Entry 8OVW (electron microscopy, 3.40 A resolution); this record covers chains A and E of the 17 polymer chains in the assembly.

[Chain A]
Name: Centromere-binding protein 1
From: Saccharomyces cerevisiae
Reference sequence: P17106 (CBF1_YEAST); residues 1-351 here = UniProt positions 1-351
Sequence (351 residues; each row starts with the number of its first residue):
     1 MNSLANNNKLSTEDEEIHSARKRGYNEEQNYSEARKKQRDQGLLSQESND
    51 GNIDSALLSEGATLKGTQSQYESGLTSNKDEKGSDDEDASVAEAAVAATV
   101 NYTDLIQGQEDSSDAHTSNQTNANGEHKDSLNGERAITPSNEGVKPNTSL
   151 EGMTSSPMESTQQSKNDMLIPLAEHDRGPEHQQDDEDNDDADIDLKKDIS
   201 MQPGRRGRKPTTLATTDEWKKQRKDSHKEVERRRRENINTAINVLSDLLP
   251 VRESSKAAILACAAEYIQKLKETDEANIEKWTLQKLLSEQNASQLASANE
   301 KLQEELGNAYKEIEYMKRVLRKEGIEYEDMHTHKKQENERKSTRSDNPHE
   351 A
Unresolved in the structure: 1-220, 322-351
UniProt features mapped onto this chain:
  - modified residue: Met-1 (N-acetylmethionine), Ser-45 (Phosphoserine), Ser-48 (Phosphoserine), Ser-84 (Phosphoserine), Thr-138 (Phosphothreonine)
What the authors report for this chain:
  - binding site for C0n3 DNA: His-227, Glu-231, Arg-235
  - mutagenesis - L283E/L287W: decreased growth in response to benomyl
  - mutagenesis - K224S/K228S/R234S/R235S/K256S: decreased growth

[Chain E]
Molecule: C0n3 DNA
Sequence (153 nucleotides; row label = number of the first residue in the row):
     1 ATAAGTCACATGGTGCCGAGGCCGCTCAATTGGTCGTAGACAGCTCTAGC
    51 ACCGCTTAAACGCACGTACGCGCTGTCCCCCGCGTTTTAATATTAGTGTA
   101 TTTGATTTCCGAAAGTTAAAAAAGAAATAGTAAGAAATATATATTTCATT
   151 GAA
Unresolved in the structure: 1, 29-153

[Interface between chain A and chain E]
Pairs across the interface - 15 pairs, chain A then chain E:
  His-227(A) with DT11(E), base contact; DG13(E), base contact
  Lys-228(A) with DA10(E), phosphate contact; DT11(E), base contact
  Glu-231(A) with DT11(E), base contact
  Arg-232(A) with DC9(E), phosphate contact
  Arg-235(A) with DA8(E), sugar contact; DC9(E), salt bridge to the phosphate; DA10(E), base contact
  Asn-239(A) with DA8(E), hydrogen bond to the phosphate
  Ser-254(A) with DC7(E), phosphate contact
  Ser-255(A) with DT6(E), phosphate contact; DC7(E), phosphate contact
  Lys-256(A) with DC7(E), hydrogen bond to the phosphate; DA8(E), salt bridge to the phosphate
Interface residues without a listed pair, chain E (8 interface residues in all): DG12

[Summary]
The interface between chain A and chain E involves 9 residues on one side and 8 on the other; the contacts
include 2 hydrogen bonds and 2 salt bridges. Polar contacts include Asn-239(A)/DA8(E), Lys-256(A)/DC7(E) and
Arg-235(A)/DC9(E). The paper reports a binding site for C0n3 DNA at His-227(A), Glu-231(A) and Arg-235(A);
L283E/L287W of chain A reduce growth in response to benomyl.
Here chain A is Centromere-binding protein 1 (Saccharomyces cerevisiae) and chain E is C0n3 DNA. Entry 8OVW
(Cryo-EM structure of CBF1-CCAN bound topologically to centromeric DNA) was determined by electron microscopy
together with 8OVX, 8OW0 and 8OW1 from the same study.
